1QNB - chains A and D of the 3 polymer chains in the assembly; structure by X-ray diffraction, 2.23 A resolution.

Chain A:
Name: Transcription initiation factor tfiid-1
Organism: Arabidopsis thaliana
Reference sequence: P28147 (TF21_ARATH); numbering as in UniProt (aligned over 1-200)
Amino-acid sequence (200 residues; each row starts with the number of its first residue):
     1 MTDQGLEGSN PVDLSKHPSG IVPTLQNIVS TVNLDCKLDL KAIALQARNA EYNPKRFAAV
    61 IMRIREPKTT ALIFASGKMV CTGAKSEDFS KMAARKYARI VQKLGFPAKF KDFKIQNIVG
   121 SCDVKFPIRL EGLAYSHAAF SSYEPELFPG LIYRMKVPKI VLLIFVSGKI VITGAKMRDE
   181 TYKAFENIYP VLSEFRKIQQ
Unresolved in the structure: 1-15, 199-200
UniProt features mapped onto this chain:
  - modified residue: Thr2 (N-acetylthreonine)
What the authors report for this chain:
  - binding site for the 14-nt DNA strand (chain D): Leu72
  - specificity-determining residues: Val29, Val119, Leu163 (proposed by the authors, not directly observed)

Chain D:
Molecule: 14-nt DNA strand
Sequence (14 nucleotides; row label = number of the first residue in the row):
   215 TGCCCATTTA TAGC

Chain A / chain D interface:
Contacting residue pairs (37):
  Gln26(A) - DT223(D)  sugar contact
  Gln26(A) - DA224(D)  sugar contact
  Asn27(A) - DT222(D)  hydrogen bond to the base
  Asn27(A) - DT223(D)  hydrogen bond to the base
  Val29(A) - DT222(D)  base contact
  Arg56(A) - DC219(D)  sugar contact
  Arg56(A) - DA220(D)  salt bridge to the phosphate
  Arg56(A) - DT221(D)  salt bridge to the phosphate
  Phe57(A) - DC219(D)  base contact
  Phe57(A) - DA220(D)  stacking on the base
  Ile61(A) - DT221(D)  sugar contact
  Arg63(A) - DT221(D)  hydrogen bond to the phosphate
  Arg63(A) - DT222(D)  salt bridge to the phosphate
  Lys68(A) - DT223(D)  salt bridge to the phosphate
  Thr70(A) - DT221(D)  phosphate contact
  Thr70(A) - DT222(D)  hydrogen bond to the phosphate
  Leu72(A) - DA220(D)  base contact
  Leu72(A) - DT221(D)  base contact
  Thr82(A) - DT221(D)  base contact
  Thr82(A) - DT222(D)  hydrogen bond to the sugar
  Gly83(A) - DT222(D)  phosphate contact
  Lys85(A) - DT223(D)  sugar contact
  Val119(A) - DT223(D)  base contact
  Val119(A) - DA224(D)  base contact
  Ser121(A) - DA224(D)  sugar contact
  Phe148(A) - DT225(D)  base contact
  Phe148(A) - DA226(D)  base contact
  Pro149(A) - DA226(D)  base contact
  Pro149(A) - DG227(D)  sugar contact
  Leu163(A) - DT225(D)  base contact
  Phe165(A) - DT225(D)  base contact
  Phe165(A) - DA226(D)  sugar contact
  Ser167(A) - DA226(D)  hydrogen bond to the phosphate
  Lys169(A) - DT225(D)  salt bridge to the phosphate
  Lys169(A) - DA226(D)  phosphate contact
  Val171(A) - DA224(D)  base contact
  Val171(A) - DT225(D)  sugar contact

In short:
Chain A and chain D form an interface of 22 and 9 residues respectively; the contacts include 6 hydrogen
bonds, 5 salt bridges and 1 aromatic stacking contact. Among the polar pairs are Asn27(A)-DT222(D),
Asn27(A)-DT223(D) and Thr82(A)-DT222(D). From the paper: a binding site for the 14-nt DNA strand (chain D) at
Leu72(A); specificity determinants Val29(A), Val119(A) and Leu163(A).
Chain A is Transcription initiation factor tfiid-1 (Arabidopsis thaliana) and chain D is a 14-nt DNA strand;
the structure, Crystal structure of the T(-25) Adenovirus major late promoter TATA box variant bound to
wild-type TBP ..., was determined by X-ray diffraction, deposited together with 1QN3, 1QN4, 1QN5, 1QN6, 1QN7,
1QN8 and 4 further entries.
